6YHQ - chains H and L; structure by X-ray diffraction, 1.89 A resolution.

# Chain H
Protein: Fab F5.18.6 anti-Plasmodium vivax AMA1, heavy chain
Organism: Mus musculus
Notes: antibody fragment or engineered binder
Sequence (220 residues; row label = number of the first residue in the row; a row labelled like 82A-82C holds insertion residues (82A, then the next letters in order)):
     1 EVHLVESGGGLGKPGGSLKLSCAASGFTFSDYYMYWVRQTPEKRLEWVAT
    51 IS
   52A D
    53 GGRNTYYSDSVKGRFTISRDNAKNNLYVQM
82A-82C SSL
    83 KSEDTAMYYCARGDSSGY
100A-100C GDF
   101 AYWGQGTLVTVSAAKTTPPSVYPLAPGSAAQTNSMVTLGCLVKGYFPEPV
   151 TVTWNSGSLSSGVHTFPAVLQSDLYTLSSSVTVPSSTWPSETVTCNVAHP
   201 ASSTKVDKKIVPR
Not modelled in the structure: 98, 127-134
Cystine bridges: Cys22-Cys92, Cys140-Cys195

# Chain L
Protein: Fab F5.18.6 anti-Plasmodium vivax AMA1, kappa light chain
Organism: Mus musculus
Notes: antibody fragment or engineered binder
Sequence (212 residues; row label = number of the first residue in the row; note: 1 number in that range is skipped by the numbering (no residue carries it; nothing is unmodelled there)):
     1 EIVLSQSPATLSASPGEKVTMTCSASS
    29 SVSLMHWYQQKPGSSPKPWIYAVSNLGSGVPARFSGSGSGTSYSLTISSV
    79 EAEDAAVFYCQQMSNFPPTFGGGTKLEIKRADAAPTVSIFPPSSEQLTSG
   129 GASVVCFLNNFYPKDINVKWKIDGSERQNGVLNSWTDQDSKDSTYSMSST
   179 LTLTKDEYEKHNSYTCEATHKTSTSPIVKSFNRNE
Modified / non-standard residues: Glu1 (pyroglutamic acid; PCA)
Cystine bridges: Cys23-Cys88, Cys134-Cys194
Metal / ion sites: Zn2+: Glu185, His189 (together with thiocyanate ion)

# Chain H / chain L interface
Residue-residue contacts (72):
  Val37(H) - Phe98(L)  hydrophobic
  Gln39(H) - Gln38(L)  hydrogen bond
  Gln39(H) - Tyr87(L)  hydrogen bond
  Lys43(H) - Tyr87(L)  hydrogen bond (backbone-side chain)
  Leu45(H) - Tyr87(L)  hydrophobic
  Leu45(H) - Phe98(L)
  Trp47(H) - Phe94(L)  hydrophobic
  Trp47(H) - Pro95(L)  hydrophobic
  Trp47(H) - Pro96(L)  hydrophobic
  Tyr58(H) - Phe94(L)  hydrophobic
  Tyr91(H) - Gln38(L)
  Tyr91(H) - Ser42(L)
  Tyr91(H) - Ser43(L)
  Tyr100(H) - His34(L)  hydrogen bond (backbone-side chain)
  Tyr100(H) - Tyr49(L)  hydrophobic
  Tyr100(H) - Ala50(L)  hydrophobic
  Gly100A(H) - His34(L)
  Gly100A(H) - Gln89(L)  hydrogen bond (backbone-side chain)
  Gly100A(H) - Met91(L)
  Asp100B(H) - His34(L)  hydrogen bond (backbone-side chain)
  Asp100B(H) - Tyr36(L)
  Asp100B(H) - Tyr49(L)
  Phe100C(H) - Tyr36(L)  hydrogen bond (backbone-side chain)
  Phe100C(H) - Pro46(L)
  Phe100C(H) - Gln89(L)
  Phe100C(H) - Phe98(L)  hydrophobic
  Ala101(H) - Pro46(L)
  Trp103(H) - Tyr36(L)
  Trp103(H) - Ser43(L)
  Trp103(H) - Pro44(L)
  Trp103(H) - Phe98(L)  hydrophobic
  Gly104(H) - Ser43(L)  hydrogen bond (backbone-side chain)
  Tyr122(H) - Ser121(L)
  Tyr122(H) - Glu123(L)
  Tyr122(H) - Gln124(L)
  Tyr122(H) - Ser127(L)
  Pro123(H) - Ser121(L)
  Pro123(H) - Glu123(L)
  Leu124(H) - Phe118(L)
  Leu124(H) - Phe135(L)  hydrophobic
  Ala125(H) - Phe118(L)
  Ala125(H) - Pro119(L)
  Pro126(H) - Phe118(L)
  Thr137(H) - Ser116(L)
  Thr137(H) - Phe118(L)
  Leu141(H) - Ser131(L)
  Lys143(H) - Gln124(L)
  Lys143(H) - Ser131(L)
  His164(H) - Asn137(L)
  His164(H) - Asn138(L)  hydrogen bond
  His164(H) - Ser174(L)  hydrogen bond
  Phe166(H) - Phe135(L)  hydrophobic
  Phe166(H) - Asn137(L)
  Phe166(H) - Ser162(L)
  Phe166(H) - Thr164(L)
  Phe166(H) - Ser174(L)
  Phe166(H) - Met175(L)
  Phe166(H) - Ser176(L)
  Pro167(H) - Ser162(L)  hydrogen bond (backbone-side chain)
  Pro167(H) - Trp163(L)
  Val169(H) - Leu160(L)  hydrophobic
  Val169(H) - Asn161(L)
  Val169(H) - Ser162(L)
  Gln171(H) - Leu160(L)
  Ser178(H) - Phe135(L)
  Ser178(H) - Ser176(L)  hydrogen bond
  Ser179(H) - Phe135(L)
  Ser180(H) - Phe135(L)
  Ser180(H) - Asn137(L)  hydrogen bond
  Lys208(H) - Glu123(L)  salt bridge
  Arg213(H) - Pro119(L)  hydrogen bond (side chain-backbone)
  Arg213(H) - Pro120(L)  hydrogen bond (side chain-backbone)
Other interface residues (no listed pair), chain H (36 interface residues in all): Glu46, Leu138, Gly139, Thr165
Other interface residues (no listed pair), chain L (39 interface residues in all): Leu32, Val133, Thr180

# Summary
36 residues of chain H and 39 residues of chain L are in contact; the contacts include 15 hydrogen bonds and 1
salt bridge. Polar pairs include Lys208(H)-Glu123(L), Gln39(H)-Gln38(L) and Gln39(H)-Tyr87(L). Glu185(L) and
His189(L) coordinate Zn2+.
Chain H is Fab F5.18.6 anti-Plasmodium vivax AMA1, heavy chain and chain L is Fab F5.18.6 anti-Plasmodium
vivax AMA1, kappa light chain, both from Mus musculus; the structure, Crystal Structure of Fab F5.18.6,
anti-Plasmodium vivax AMA1, was determined by X-ray diffraction.
